4PXH - chains A and B; structure by X-ray diffraction, 2.70 A resolution.

== Chain A ==
Protein: P450 monooxygenase
From: Streptomyces sp. Acta 2897
Notes: EC 1.14.14.1
UniProtKB: F2YRY7 (F2YRY7_9ACTO); numbering as in UniProt (aligned over 1-423)
Sequence (446 residues; numbered -22 to 423; the number before each row is that of its first residue; numbers below 1 keep their minus sign (Met-22 is residue -22)):
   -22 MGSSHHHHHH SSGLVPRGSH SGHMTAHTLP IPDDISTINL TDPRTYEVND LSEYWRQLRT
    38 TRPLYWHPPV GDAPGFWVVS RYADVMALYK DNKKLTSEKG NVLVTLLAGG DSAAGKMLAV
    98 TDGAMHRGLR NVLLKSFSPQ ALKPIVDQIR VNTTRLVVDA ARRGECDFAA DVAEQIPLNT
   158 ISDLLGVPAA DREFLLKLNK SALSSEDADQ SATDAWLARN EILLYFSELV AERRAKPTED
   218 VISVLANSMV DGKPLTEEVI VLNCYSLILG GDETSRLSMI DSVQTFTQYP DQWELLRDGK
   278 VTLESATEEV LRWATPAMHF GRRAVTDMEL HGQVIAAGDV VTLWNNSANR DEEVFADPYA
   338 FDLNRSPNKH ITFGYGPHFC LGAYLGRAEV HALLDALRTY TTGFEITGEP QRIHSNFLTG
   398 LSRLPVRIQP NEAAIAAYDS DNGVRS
Disordered / not traced: -22 to 6
Construct notes: expression tag (-22 to 0)
Ion coordination: heme Fe: Cys357 (together with KH4)
Ligand contacts:
  - heme (HEM): Tyr66, Asn78, Leu95, Ala96, His103, Arg107, Phe114, Ile158, Ser243, Leu244, Gly247, Gly248, Thr251, Ser252, Ser255, Leu288, Pro293, Phe297, Arg299, Asn322, Thr349, Phe350, Gly351, Pro354, His355, Phe356, Cys357, Leu358, Gly359, Leu362, Gly363
  - KH4 (S-[2-({N-[(2R)-2-hydroxy-3,3-dimethyl-4-(phosphonooxy)butanoyl]-beta-alanyl}amino)ethyl] 1H-imidazole-4-carbothioate): Asn78, Val79, Thr82, Asp88, Ser89, Ala90, Met94, Leu180, Trp193, Arg196, Asn197, Leu200, Leu239, Tyr242, Leu246, Gly247, Thr251, Phe297, Cys357, Phe394

== Chain B ==
Protein: Peptide synthetase
From: Streptomyces sp. Acta 2897
Notes: fragment: peptidyl carrier protein domain
UniProtKB: F2YRY5 (F2YRY5_9ACTO); residues 2-81 here correspond to UniProt positions 3075-3154 (UniProt number = residue number + 3073)
Sequence (90 residues; each row starts with the number of its first residue):
     2 GPDGREPRNE TESRLRRIFE EVLHSEDVDV EANFFELGGH SLQATKLVSR IRSEFDAELP
    62 LRDFFEHPNV AGLAVLIGGA AALEHHHHHH
Disordered / not traced: 2-5, 81-91
Construct notes: expression tag (82-91)
Glycans and other covalent adducts: compound KH4 linked to Ser42

== How chain A and chain B interact ==
Residue-residue contacts - 25 pairs, chain A then chain B:
  Ser89(A) with His41(B); Leu43(B)
  Ala90(A) with Leu43(B)
  Lys93(A) with Leu43(B)
  Thr190(A) with Phe66(B)
  Asp191(A) with Arg63(B), salt bridge
  Trp193(A) with Phe36(B), hydrophobic; Ser42(B); Ala45(B), hydrophobic; Phe66(B), hydrophobic
  Leu194(A) with Leu62(B); Arg63(B)
  Asn197(A) with Ser42(B), hydrogen bond; Ala45(B); Thr46(B); Leu62(B)
  Glu198(A) with Leu62(B)
  Leu200(A) with Ser42(B); Thr46(B)
  Leu201(A) with Thr46(B); Leu62(B), hydrophobic
  Ser204(A) with Thr46(B)
  Glu235(A) with Leu43(B); Lys47(B), salt bridge
  Leu239(A) with Leu43(B), hydrophobic
Interface residues without a listed pair, chain B (14 interface residues in all): Val49, Ser50, Arg53, Phe65

== Overview ==
Chain A and chain B each contribute 14 residues to their interface; the contacts include 1 hydrogen bond and 2
salt bridges. Polar contacts include Asp191(A)-Arg63(B), Glu235(A)-Lys47(B) and Asn197(A)-Ser42(B). Ligands of
chain A: heme and compound KH4. Covalently linked compound KH4: at Ser42(B).
Chain A is P450 monooxygenase and chain B is Peptide synthetase, both from Streptomyces sp. Acta 2897; the
structure, Structure of P450sky (CYP163B3), a cytochrome P450 from skyllamycin biosynthesis in complex with a
peptidyl carrier ..., was determined by X-ray diffraction (same publication as 4PWV).
